PDB entry 3ZVJ | X-ray diffraction, 3.00 A resolution | chains J and S of the 20 polymer chains in the assembly

Chain J (and S):
Name: Thioredoxin peroxidase
From: Schistosoma mansoni
Notes: EC 1.11.1.15; chain S of this document is another copy of the same molecule, construct and numbering; everything in this record applies to it too
UniProtKB: O97161 (O97161_SCHMA); numbering as in UniProt (aligned over 1-185)
Amino-acid sequence (219 residues; row label = number of the first residue in the row; numbers below 1 keep their minus sign (Met-33 is residue -33)):
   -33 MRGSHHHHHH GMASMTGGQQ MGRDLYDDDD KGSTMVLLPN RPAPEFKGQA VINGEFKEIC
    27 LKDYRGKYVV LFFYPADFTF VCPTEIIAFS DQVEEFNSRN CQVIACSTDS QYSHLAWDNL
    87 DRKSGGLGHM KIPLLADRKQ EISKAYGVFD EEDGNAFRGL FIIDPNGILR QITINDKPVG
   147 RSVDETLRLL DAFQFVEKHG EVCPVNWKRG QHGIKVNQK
Disordered / not traced: -33 to 0, 172-185 (chain S: -33 to -3, 170-185)
Differences from the reference sequence: expression tag (-33 to 0)
Reported in the primary citation:
  - catalytic residues: Cys48, Arg124, Cys169 (citing earlier work)

Interface between chain J and chain S:
Pairs across the interface (20; chain J residue first):
  Tyr34(J) - Glu163(S)
  Asn66(J) - His165(S)  hydrogen bond (side chain-backbone)
  Asn66(J) - Gly166(S)
  Asp130(J) - Asn132(S)
  Asn132(J) - Asp130(S)
  Asn132(J) - Asn132(S)  hydrogen bond
  Arg136(J) - Asn132(S)  hydrogen bond
  Gln160(J) - Glu163(S)
  Gln160(J) - Lys164(S)
  Glu163(J) - Tyr34(S)
  Glu163(J) - Asn66(S)
  Glu163(J) - Pro131(S)
  Glu163(J) - Asn132(S)
  Glu163(J) - Glu163(S)
  Lys164(J) - Tyr34(S)
  Lys164(J) - Asn66(S)  hydrogen bond (backbone-side chain)
  Lys164(J) - Lys164(S)
  His165(J) - Arg65(S)
  His165(J) - Asn66(S)
  Gly166(J) - Asn66(S)
Other interface residues (no listed pair), chain J (13 interface residues in all): Arg65, Ile134, Val162
Other interface residues (no listed pair), chain S (15 interface residues in all): Gly32, Ile134, Arg136, Gln160, Val162

In short:
13 residues of chain J face 15 of chain S across their interface; the contacts include 4 hydrogen bonds. Polar
contacts include Asn66(J)-His165(S), Asn132(J)-Asn132(S) and Arg136(J)-Asn132(S). The paper reports catalytic
residues Cys48(J), Arg124(J) and Cys169(J).
Chain J and chain S are both Thioredoxin peroxidase (Schistosoma mansoni); the structure, Crystal structure of
high molecular weight (HMW) form of Peroxiredoxin I from Schistosoma mansoni, was determined by X-ray
diffraction together with 3ZTL from the same study.
